7SL3 - chains A and D of the 6 polymer chains in the assembly; structure by electron microscopy, 3.40 A resolution.

== Chain A ==
Name: Insulin receptor
Organism: Mus musculus
Notes: EC 2.7.10.1
Reference sequence: P15208 (INSR_MOUSE); residues -26 to 1345 here correspond to UniProt positions 1-1372 (UniProt number = residue number + 27)
Chain sequence (1372 residues; each row starts with the number of its first residue; numbers below 1 keep their minus sign (Met-26 is residue -26)):
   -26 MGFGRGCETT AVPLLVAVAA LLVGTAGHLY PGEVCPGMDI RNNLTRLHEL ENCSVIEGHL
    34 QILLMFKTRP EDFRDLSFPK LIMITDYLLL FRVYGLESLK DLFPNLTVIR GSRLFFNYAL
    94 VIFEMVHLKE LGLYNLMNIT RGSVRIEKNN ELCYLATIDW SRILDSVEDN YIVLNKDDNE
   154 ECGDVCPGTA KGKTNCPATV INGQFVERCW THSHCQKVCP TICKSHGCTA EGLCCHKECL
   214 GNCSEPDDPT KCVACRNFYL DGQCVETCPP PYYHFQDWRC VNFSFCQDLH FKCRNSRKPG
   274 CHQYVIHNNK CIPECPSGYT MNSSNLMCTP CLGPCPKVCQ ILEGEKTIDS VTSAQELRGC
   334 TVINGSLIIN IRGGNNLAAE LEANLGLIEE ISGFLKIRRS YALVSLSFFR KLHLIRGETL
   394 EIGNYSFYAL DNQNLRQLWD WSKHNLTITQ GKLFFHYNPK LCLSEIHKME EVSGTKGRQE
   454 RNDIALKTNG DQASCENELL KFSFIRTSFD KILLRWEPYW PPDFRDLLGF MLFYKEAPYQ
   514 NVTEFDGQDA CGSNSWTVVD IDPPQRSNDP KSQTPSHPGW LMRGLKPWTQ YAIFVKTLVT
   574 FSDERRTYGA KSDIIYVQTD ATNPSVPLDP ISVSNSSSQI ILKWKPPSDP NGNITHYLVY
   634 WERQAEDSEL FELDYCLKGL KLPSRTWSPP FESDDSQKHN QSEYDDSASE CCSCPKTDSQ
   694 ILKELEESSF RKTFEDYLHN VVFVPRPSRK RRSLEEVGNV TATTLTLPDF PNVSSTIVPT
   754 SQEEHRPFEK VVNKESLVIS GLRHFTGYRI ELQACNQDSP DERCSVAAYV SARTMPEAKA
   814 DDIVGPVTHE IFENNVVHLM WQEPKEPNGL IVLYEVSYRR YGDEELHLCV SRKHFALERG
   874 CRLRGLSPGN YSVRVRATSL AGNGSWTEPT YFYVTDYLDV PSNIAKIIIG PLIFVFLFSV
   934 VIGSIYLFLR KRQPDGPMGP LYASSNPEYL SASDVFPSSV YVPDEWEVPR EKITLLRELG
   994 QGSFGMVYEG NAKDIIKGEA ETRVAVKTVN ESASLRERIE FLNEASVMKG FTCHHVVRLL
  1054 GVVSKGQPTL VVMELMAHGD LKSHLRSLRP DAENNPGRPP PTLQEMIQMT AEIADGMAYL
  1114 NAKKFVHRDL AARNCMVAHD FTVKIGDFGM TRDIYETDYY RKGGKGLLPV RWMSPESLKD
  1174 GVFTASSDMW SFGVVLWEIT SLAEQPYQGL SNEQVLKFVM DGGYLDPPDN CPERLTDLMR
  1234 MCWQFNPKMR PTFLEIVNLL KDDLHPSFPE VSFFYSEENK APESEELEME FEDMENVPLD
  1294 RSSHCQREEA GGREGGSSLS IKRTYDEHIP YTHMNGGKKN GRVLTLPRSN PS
Disordered / not traced: -26 to 0, 163-167, 271-273, 519-527, 540-548, 659-685, 721-757, 911-1345
Disulfide bonds: Cys8-Cys26, Cys126-Cys155, Cys159-Cys182, Cys169-Cys188, Cys192-Cys201, Cys196-Cys207, Cys208-Cys216, Cys212-Cys225, Cys228-Cys237, Cys241-Cys253, Cys259-Cys284, Cys266-Cys274, Cys288-Cys301, Cys312-Cys333, Cys435-Cys468, Cys649-Cys862, Cys788-Cys797
Curated features (UniProtKB/Swiss-Prot):
  - region: Glu708 to Phe716 (Insulin-binding), Asn959 to Tyr962 (Important for interaction with IRS1, SHC1 and STAT5B), Tyr1324 to Met1327 (PIK3R1 binding)
  - active site: Asp1122 (Proton donor/acceptor)
  - binding site (ATP): Ser996, Lys1020, Glu1067 to Asp1073, Arg1126, Asn1127, Asp1140
  - site: Phe39 (Insulin-binding)
  - modified residue: Ser373 (Phosphoserine), Tyr374 (Phosphotyrosine), Ser380 (Phosphoserine), Tyr962 (Phosphotyrosine), Cys1046 (S-nitrosocysteine), Tyr1148 (Phosphotyrosine), Tyr1152 (Phosphotyrosine), Tyr1153 (Phosphotyrosine), Tyr1318 (Phosphotyrosine), Tyr1324 (Phosphotyrosine)
  - glycosylation (N-linked (GlcNAc...) asparagine): Asn16, Asn25, Asn78, Asn111, Asn215, Asn255, Asn295, Asn337, Asn397, Asn418, Asn514, Asn608, Asn626, Asn673, Asn732, Asn745, Asn883, Asn896
  - cross-link: Lys1042 (Glycyl lysine isopeptide (Lys-Gly) (interchain with G-Cter in ubiquitin))

== Chain D ==
Name: Insulin B chain
Organism: Homo sapiens
Reference sequence: P01308 (INS_HUMAN); residues 1-30 here correspond to UniProt positions 25-54 (UniProt number = residue number + 24)
Chain sequence (30 residues; row label = number of the first residue in the row):
     1 FVNQHLCGSH LVEALYLVCG ERGFFYTPKT
Disordered / not traced: 1, 29-30

== How chain A and chain D interact ==
Contacting residue pairs (15):
  Pro495(A) with His5(D)
  Asp496(A) with Cys7(D), hydrogen bond
  Phe497(A) with Cys7(D); His10(D)
  Arg498(A) with Cys7(D); Gly8(D)
  Arg539(A) with His10(D), hydrogen bond
  Glu708(A) with Gly8(D)
  His712(A) with Gly8(D); Val12(D)
  Phe716(A) with Leu11(D), hydrophobic; Phe24(D), hydrophobic
  Val717(A) with Phe25(D); Tyr26(D), hydrophobic
  Arg719(A) with Phe25(D)
Also at the interface, not in a pair above, chain A (11 interface residues in all): Val715
Also at the interface, not in a pair above, chain D (10 interface residues in all): Thr27

== Overview ==
Chain A and chain D form an interface of 11 and 10 residues respectively; the contacts include 2 hydrogen
bonds. Among the polar pairs are Asp496(A)-Cys7(D) and Arg539(A)-His10(D). From UniProt: active-site residue
Asp1122(A) and 12 ATP-binding residues on chain A.
Chain A is Insulin receptor (Mus musculus) and chain D is Insulin B chain (Homo sapiens); the structure,
Full-length insulin receptor bound with site 2 binding deficient mutant insulin (A-L13R) -- symmetric
conformation, was determined by electron microscopy, deposited together with 7SL1, 7SL2, 7SL4, 7SL6, 7SL7,
7STH and 3 further entries.
